PDB entry 3KXF | X-ray diffraction, 3.10 A resolution | chains D and Q of the 5 polymer chains in the assembly

Chain D:
Molecule: SB27 T cell receptor alpha chain
Source organism: Homo sapiens
Chain sequence (204 residues; row label = number of the first residue in the row):
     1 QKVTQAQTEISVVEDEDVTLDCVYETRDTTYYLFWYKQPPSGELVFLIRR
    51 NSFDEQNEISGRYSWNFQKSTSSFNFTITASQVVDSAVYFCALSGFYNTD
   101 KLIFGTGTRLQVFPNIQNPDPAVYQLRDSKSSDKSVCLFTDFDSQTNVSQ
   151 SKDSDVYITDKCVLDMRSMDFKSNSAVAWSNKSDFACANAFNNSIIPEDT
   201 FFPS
Disulfides: Cys-22/Cys-91, Cys-137/Cys-187

Chain Q:
Molecule: peptide from Trans-activator protein BZLF1
UniProtKB: P03206 (BZLF1_EBVB9); residues 1-13 here correspond to UniProt positions 52-64 (UniProt number = residue number + 51)
Chain sequence (13 residues; row label = number of the first residue in the row):
     1 LPEPLPQGQLTAY

Interface between chain D and chain Q:
Pairs across the interface (12):
  Tyr-32(D) / Gln-7(Q)  hydrogen bond
  Ser-94(D) / Gln-7(Q)  hydrogen bond
  Gly-95(D) / Gln-7(Q)  hydrogen bond (backbone-side chain)
  Phe-96(D) / Pro-6(Q)
  Phe-96(D) / Gln-7(Q)  hydrogen bond (backbone-backbone)
  Tyr-97(D) / Pro-4(Q)
  Tyr-97(D) / Leu-5(Q)
  Tyr-97(D) / Gln-7(Q)
  Asn-98(D) / Leu-5(Q)  hydrogen bond (backbone-backbone)
  Asn-98(D) / Pro-6(Q)  hydrogen bond (backbone-backbone)
  Asn-98(D) / Gln-7(Q)
  Asp-100(D) / Gln-7(Q)

Overview:
The interface between chain D and chain Q involves 7 residues on one side and 4 on the other; the contacts
include 6 hydrogen bonds. Polar contacts include Tyr-32(D)/Gln-7(Q), Ser-94(D)/Gln-7(Q) and
Gly-95(D)/Gln-7(Q).
Chain D is SB27 T cell receptor alpha chain (Homo sapiens) and chain Q is peptide from Trans-activator protein
BZLF1; the structure, Crystal Structure of SB27 TCR in complex with the 'restriction triad' mutant
HLA-B*3508-13mer, was determined by X-ray diffraction, deposited together with 3KWW.
